PDB entry 7L0P | electron microscopy, 4.10 A resolution (low resolution: residue-level contacts below are approximate; hydrogen-bond / salt-bridge calls are withheld) | chains A and B of the 5 polymer chains in the assembly

[Chain A]
Molecule: Guanine nucleotide-binding protein G(i) subunit alpha-1
Organism: Homo sapiens
Reference sequence: P63096 (GNAI1_HUMAN); residues 1-354 here = UniProt positions 1-354
Amino-acid sequence (354 residues; each row starts with the number of its first residue):
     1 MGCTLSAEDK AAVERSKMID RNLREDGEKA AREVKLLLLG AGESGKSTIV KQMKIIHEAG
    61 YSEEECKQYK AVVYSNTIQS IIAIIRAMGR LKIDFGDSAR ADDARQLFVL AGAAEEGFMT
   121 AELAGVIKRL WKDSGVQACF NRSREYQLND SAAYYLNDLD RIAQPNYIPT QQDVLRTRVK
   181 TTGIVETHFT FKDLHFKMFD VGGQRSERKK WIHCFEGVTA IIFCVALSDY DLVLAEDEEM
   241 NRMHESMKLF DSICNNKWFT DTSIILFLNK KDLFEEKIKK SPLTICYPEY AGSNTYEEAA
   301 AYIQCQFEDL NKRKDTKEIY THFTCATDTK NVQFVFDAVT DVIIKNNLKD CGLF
Not modelled in the structure: 1, 57-181, 235-239
UniProt features mapped onto this chain:
  - region: Lys35 to Thr48 (G1 motif), Asp173 to Thr181 (G2 motif), Phe196 to Arg205 (G3 motif), Ile265 to Asp272 (G4 motif), Thr324 to Thr329 (G5 motif)
  - binding site (GTP): Glu43 to Thr48, Ser151, Leu175 to Thr181, Asp200 to Gln204, Asn269 to Asp272, Ala326
  - binding site (Mg(2+)): Ser47, Thr181
  - modified residue: Arg178 (ADP-ribosylarginine), Gln204 (Deamidated glutamine), Cys351 (ADP-ribosylcysteine)
  - lipidation: Gly2 (N-myristoyl glycine), Cys3 (S-palmitoyl cysteine)
  - natural variant: Gly40 (G40C: In NEDHISB; G40R: In NEDHISB), Gly45 (G45D: In NEDHISB), Thr48 (T48I: In NEDHISB; T48K: In NEDHISB), Gln52 (Q52P: In NEDHISB), Ser75 (deletion: In NEDHISB; uncertain significance), Gln172 (deletion: In NEDHISB), Asp173 (D173V: In NEDHISB), Glu186 to Phe189 (deletion: In NEDHISB; uncertain significance), Cys224 (C224Y: In NEDHISB), Lys270 (K270N: In NEDHISB; K270R: In NEDHISB), Asp272 (D272G: In NEDHISB), Ala326 (A326P: In NEDHISB), 1 further natural variant entry in UniProt
  - mutagenesis: Gly42 (G42R: Abolishes switch to an activated conformation and dissociation from beta and gamma subunits upon GTP binding. Abolishes interaction with RGS family members), Glu116 (E116L: Enhances interaction (inactive GDP-bound) with RGS14), Gln147 (Q147L: Enhances interaction (inactive GDP-bound) with RGS14), Glu245 (E245L: Enhances interaction (inactive GDP-bound) with RGS14)
What the authors report for this chain:
  - conformationally variable residues (helix shift, loop rearrangement, side-chain flip): Ala41, Ser47, Glu245, Ala326

[Chain B]
Molecule: Guanine nucleotide-binding protein G(I)/G(S)/G(T) subunit beta-1
Organism: Homo sapiens
Reference sequence: P62873 (GBB1_HUMAN); residues 2-340 here = UniProt positions 2-340
Amino-acid sequence (361 residues; row label = number of the first residue in the row; numbers below 1 keep their minus sign (Met-20 is residue -20)):
   -20 MRGSHHHHHH HHHHLEVLFQ GPSELDQLRQ EAEQLKNQIR DARKACADAT LSQITNNIDP
    40 VGRIQMRTRR TLRGHLAKIY AMHWGTDSRL LVSASQDGKL IIWDSYTTNK VHAIPLRSSW
   100 VMTCAYAPSG NYVACGGLDN ICSIYNLKTR EGNVRVSREL AGHTGYLSCC RFLDDNQIVT
   160 SSGDTTCALW DIETGQQTTT FTGHTGDVMS LSLAPDTRLF VSGACDASAK LWDVREGMCR
   220 QTFTGHESDI NAICFFPNGN AFATGSDDAT CRLFDLRADQ ELMTYSHDNI ICGITSVSFS
   280 KSGRLLLAGY DDFNCNVWDA LKADRAGVLA GHDNRVSCLG VTDDGMAVAT GSWDSFLKIW
   340 N
Not modelled in the structure: -20 to 29
Sequence notes: initiating methionine (-20); expression tag (-19 to 1)
UniProt features mapped onto this chain:
  - modified residue: Ser2 (N-acetylserine), His266 (Phosphohistidine)
  - natural variant: Leu30 (L30F: In MRD42; uncertain significance), Arg52 (R52G: In MRD42), Gly64 (G64V: In MRD42), Asp76 (D76E: In MRD42; D76G: In MRD42), Gly77 (G77S: In MRD42), Lys78 (K78R: In MRD42), Ile80 (I80N: In MRD42; I80T: In MRD42), His91 (H91R: In MRD42; uncertain significance), Ala92 (A92T: In MRD42), Pro94 (P94S: In MRD42), Leu95 (L95P: In MRD42), Arg96 (R96L: In MRD42), 5 further natural variant entries in UniProt

[How chain A and chain B interact]
Contacting residue pairs - 42 pairs, chain A then chain B:
  Val13(A) - Asn88(B)
  Arg15(A) - Lys89(B)
  Arg15(A) - Val90(B)
  Ser16(A) - Asn88(B)
  Ser16(A) - Lys89(B)
  Ile19(A) - Lys89(B)
  Ile19(A) - Ala92(B)
  Asp20(A) - Lys89(B)
  Leu23(A) - Gly53(B)
  Leu23(A) - Lys78(B)
  Leu23(A) - Ile80(B)
  Asp26(A) - Lys78(B)
  Gly27(A) - Leu55(B)
  Thr182(A) - Asn119(B)
  Thr182(A) - Thr143(B)
  Gly183(A) - Asn119(B)
  Ile184(A) - Leu117(B)
  Ile184(A) - Asp118(B)
  Lys197(A) - Ser98(B)
  Phe199(A) - Trp99(B)
  Ser206(A) - Tyr145(B)
  Ser206(A) - Gly162(B)
  Glu207(A) - Cys204(B)
  Lys210(A) - Tyr145(B)
  Lys210(A) - Met188(B)
  Lys210(A) - Cys204(B)
  Lys210(A) - Asp228(B)
  Lys210(A) - Asn230(B)
  Lys210(A) - Asp246(B)
  Trp211(A) - Leu117(B)
  Trp211(A) - Tyr145(B)
  His213(A) - Lys57(B)
  His213(A) - Tyr59(B)
  His213(A) - Trp332(B)
  Cys214(A) - Gln75(B)
  Cys214(A) - Trp99(B)
  Cys214(A) - Met101(B)
  Phe215(A) - Trp99(B)
  Phe215(A) - Leu117(B)
  Glu216(A) - Lys57(B)
  Glu216(A) - Trp332(B)
  Trp258(A) - Trp332(B)
Other interface residues (no listed pair), chain A (27 interface residues in all): Ala12, Glu186, Gln204, Arg205, Lys209
Other interface residues (no listed pair), chain B (31 interface residues in all): His91, Arg96, His142, Asp186, Arg314

[In short]
27 residues of chain A face 31 of chain B across their interface. UniProt lists 24 GTP-binding residues,
Mg2+-binding residues Ser47(A) and Thr181(A) and 4 mutagenesis sites on chain A. From the paper:
conformational variability at Ala41(A), Ser47(A) and Glu245(A) among others.
Here chain A is Guanine nucleotide-binding protein G(i) subunit alpha-1 and chain B is Guanine
nucleotide-binding protein G(I)/G(S)/G(T) subunit beta-1, both from Homo sapiens. Entry 7L0P (Structure of
NTS-NTSR1-Gi complex in lipid nanodisc, canonical state, without AHD) was determined by electron microscopy
(same publication as 7L0Q, 7L0R and 7L0S).
